Entry 9PAF (electron microscopy, 3.82 A resolution); this record covers chains G and I of the 12 polymer chains in the assembly.

== Chain G ==
Name: Syntaxin-1A
From: Rattus norvegicus
Reference sequence: P32851 (STX1A_RAT); residues 1-267 here = UniProt positions 1-267
Amino-acid sequence (267 residues; numbered 1 to 267; the number before each row is that of its first residue):
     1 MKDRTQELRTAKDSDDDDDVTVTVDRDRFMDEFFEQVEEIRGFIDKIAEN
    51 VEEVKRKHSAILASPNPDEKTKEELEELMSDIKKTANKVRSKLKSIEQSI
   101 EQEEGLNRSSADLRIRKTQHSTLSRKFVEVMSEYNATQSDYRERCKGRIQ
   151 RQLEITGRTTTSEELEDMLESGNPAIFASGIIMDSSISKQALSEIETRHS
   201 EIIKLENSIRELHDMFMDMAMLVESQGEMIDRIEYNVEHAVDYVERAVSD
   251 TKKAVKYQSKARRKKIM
Unresolved in the structure: 1-174, 260-267
Curated features (UniProtKB/Swiss-Prot):
  - site: Lys253, Ala254 (Microbial infection: Cleavage)
  - modified residue (Phosphoserine): Ser14, Ser64, Ser95, Ser188
  - cross-link (Glycyl lysine isopeptide (Lys-Gly)): Lys252 (interchain with G-Cter in SUMO), Lys253 (interchain with G-Cter in SUMO), Lys256 (interchain with G-Cter in SUMO)

== Chain I ==
Name: Synaptosomal-associated protein 25
From: Rattus norvegicus
Reference sequence: P60881 (SNP25_RAT); numbering as in UniProt (aligned over 1-206)
Amino-acid sequence (222 residues; row label = number of the first residue in the row; numbers below 1 keep their minus sign (Met-15 is residue -15)):
   -15 MGSSHHHHHHSQDPNSMAEDADMRNELEEMQRRADQLADESLESTRRMLQ
    35 LVEESKDAGIRTLVMLDEQGEQLERIEEGMDQINKDMKEAEKNLTDLGKF
    85 AGLAVAPANKLKSSDAYKKAWGNNQDGVVASQPARVVDEREQMAISGGFI
   135 RRVTNDARENEMDENLEQVSGIIGNLRHMALDMGNEIDTQNRQIDRIMEK
   185 ADSNKTRIDEANQRATKMLGSG
Unresolved in the structure: -15 to 9, 83-129, 205-206
Sequence notes: expression tag (-15 to 0); conflict Ala85 (Cys in P60881), Ala88 (Cys in P60881), Ala90 (Cys in P60881), Ala92 (Cys in P60881)
Curated features (UniProtKB/Swiss-Prot):
  - region: Gly111 to Val120 (Interaction with ZDHHC13 and ZDHHC17)
  - site ((Microbial infection) Cleavage): Arg180, Ile181, Gln197, Arg198
  - modified residue: Thr138 (Phosphothreonine), Ser154 (Phosphoserine), Ser187 (Phosphoserine)

== Interface between chain G and chain I ==
Contacting residue pairs (45; chain G residue first):
  Ile187(G) - Leu11(I)  hydrophobic
  Ile187(G) - Gln15(I)
  Lys189(G) - Met14(I)
  Gln190(G) - Val137(I)
  Ala191(G) - Val137(I)  hydrophobic
  Ala191(G) - Thr138(I)
  Leu192(G) - Met14(I)
  Leu192(G) - Gln15(I)
  Leu192(G) - Ala18(I)  hydrophobic
  Glu194(G) - Arg135(I)  salt bridge
  Glu194(G) - Val137(I)
  Ile195(G) - Ala18(I)
  Ile195(G) - Leu21(I)
  Ile195(G) - Thr138(I)
  Glu196(G) - Leu21(I)
  Arg198(G) - Ile134(I)
  Arg198(G) - Arg135(I)  hydrogen bond (side chain-backbone)
  Arg198(G) - Val137(I)
  Arg198(G) - Thr138(I)
  Arg198(G) - Glu143(I)  salt bridge
  His199(G) - Leu21(I)
  His199(G) - Glu24(I)
  His199(G) - Ser25(I)  hydrogen bond (side chain-backbone)
  Ile202(G) - Ser28(I)
  Glu206(G) - Ser28(I)
  Ile209(G) - Met32(I)  hydrophobic
  Ile209(G) - Leu35(I)  hydrophobic
  His213(G) - Leu35(I)  hydrogen bond (side chain-backbone)
  His213(G) - Ser39(I)  hydrogen bond
  Phe216(G) - Ala42(I)  hydrophobic
  Phe216(G) - Gly43(I)
  Phe216(G) - Thr46(I)
  Val223(G) - Met49(I)  hydrophobic
  Val223(G) - Gln53(I)  hydrogen bond (backbone-side chain)
  Glu224(G) - Met49(I)
  Gly227(G) - Gln53(I)
  Ile230(G) - Gln53(I)
  Ile230(G) - Gln56(I)
  Asp231(G) - Gln56(I)  hydrogen bond
  Glu234(G) - Gln56(I)
  Glu234(G) - Arg59(I)  salt bridge
  Glu234(G) - Ile60(I)
  Val241(G) - Ile67(I)  hydrophobic
  Val248(G) - Ala74(I)  hydrophobic
  Val255(G) - Leu81(I)  hydrophobic
Other interface residues (no listed pair), chain G (30 interface residues in all): Leu212, Ala220, Gln226, Ile233, Glu238, Val244
Other interface residues (no listed pair), chain I (32 interface residues in all): Arg17, Ala22, Arg31, Val36, Leu57

== Summary ==
Chain G and chain I form an interface of 30 and 32 residues respectively; the contacts include 6 hydrogen
bonds and 3 salt bridges. Among the polar pairs are Glu194(G)-Arg135(I), Arg198(G)-Glu143(I) and
Glu234(G)-Arg59(I).
Here chain G is Syntaxin-1A and chain I is Synaptosomal-associated protein 25, both from Rattus norvegicus.
Entry 9PAF (21bin20S complex (NSF-alphaSNAP-2:1 syntaxin-1a:SNAP-25), non-hydrolyzing, class 6) was determined
by electron microscopy together with 9OJR, 9OJU, 9OJZ, 9OK3, 9OK5, 9OKC and 17 further entries from the same
study.
